PDB entry 9DQX | electron microscopy, 3.40 A resolution | chains D and A of the 12 polymer chains in the assembly

== Chain D (and A) ==
Protein: Structural polyprotein
From: Western equine encephalitis virus
Notes: chain A of this document is another copy of the same molecule, construct and numbering; everything in this record applies to it too
UniProt: Q1W679 (Q1W679_WEEV); residues 1-437 here correspond to UniProt positions 798-1234 (UniProt number = residue number + 797)
Chain sequence (437 residues; numbered 1 to 437; the number before each row is that of its first residue):
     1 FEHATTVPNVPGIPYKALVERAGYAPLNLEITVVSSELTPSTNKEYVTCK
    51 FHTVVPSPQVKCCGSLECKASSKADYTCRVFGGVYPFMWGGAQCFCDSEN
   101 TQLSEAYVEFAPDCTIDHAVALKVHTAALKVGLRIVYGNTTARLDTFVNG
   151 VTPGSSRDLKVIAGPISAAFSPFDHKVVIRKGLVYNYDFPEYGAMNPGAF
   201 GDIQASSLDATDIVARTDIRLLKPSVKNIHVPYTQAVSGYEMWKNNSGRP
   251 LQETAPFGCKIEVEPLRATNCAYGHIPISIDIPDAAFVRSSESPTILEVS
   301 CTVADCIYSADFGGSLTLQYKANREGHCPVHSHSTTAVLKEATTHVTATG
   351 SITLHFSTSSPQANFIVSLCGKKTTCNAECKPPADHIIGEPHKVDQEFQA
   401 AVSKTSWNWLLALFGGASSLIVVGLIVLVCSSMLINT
Cystine bridges: Cys-49/Cys-114, Cys-62/Cys-94, Cys-63/Cys-96, Cys-68/Cys-78, Cys-259/Cys-271, Cys-301/Cys-376, Cys-306/Cys-380, Cys-328/Cys-370
Covalently attached groups: N-acetylglucosamine (NAG) linked to Asn-245

== How chain D and chain A interact ==
Pairs across the interface (17; chain D residue first):
  Ser-41(D) with Asn-43(A), hydrogen bond
  Asn-43(D) with Ser-41(A); Asn-43(A)
  His-125(D) with Ser-41(A); His-125(A), hydrogen bond
  Thr-126(D) with His-125(A)
  Asn-149(D) with Glu-191(A)
  Val-151(D) with Ala-194(A)
  Thr-152(D) with Gly-193(A)
  Pro-153(D) with Gly-193(A)
  Glu-191(D) with Asn-149(A)
  Tyr-192(D) with Thr-152(A)
  Gly-193(D) with Thr-152(A); Pro-153(A)
  Ala-194(D) with Val-151(A), hydrophobic; Thr-152(A)
  Arg-216(D) with Pro-153(A)
Interface residues without a listed pair, chain D (15 interface residues in all): Ala-70, Phe-147
Interface residues without a listed pair, chain A (15 interface residues in all): Thr-42, Phe-147, Ser-156, Arg-157, Tyr-192

== In short ==
Chain D and chain A each contribute 15 residues to their interface; the contacts include 2 hydrogen bonds.
Among the polar pairs are Ser-41(D)/Asn-43(A) and His-125(D)/His-125(A). Covalently linked
N-acetylglucosamine: at Asn-245(D).
Chain D and chain A are both Structural polyprotein (Western equine encephalitis virus); the structure,
Structure of western equine encephalitis virus CBA87 VLP, was determined by electron microscopy.
